PDB entry 9J8O | electron microscopy, 4.05 A resolution (low resolution: residue-level contacts below are approximate; hydrogen-bond / salt-bridge calls are withheld) | chains K and j of the 28 polymer chains in the assembly

Chain K:
Name: Barrier-to-autointegration factor
Organism: Homo sapiens
UniProt: O75531 (BAF_HUMAN); numbering as in UniProt (aligned over 1-89)
Amino-acid sequence (93 residues; row label = number of the first residue in the row; numbers below 1 keep their minus sign (Gly-3 is residue -3)):
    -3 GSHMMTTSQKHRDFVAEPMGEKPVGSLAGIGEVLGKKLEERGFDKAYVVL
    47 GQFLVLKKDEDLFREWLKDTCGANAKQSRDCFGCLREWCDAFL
Unresolved in the structure: -3 to 1
Construct notes: expression tag (-3 to 0)
Curated features (UniProtKB/Swiss-Prot):
  - modified residue: Met1 (N-acetylmethionine), Thr2 (Microbial infection: Phosphothreonine), Thr3 (Microbial infection: Phosphothreonine), Ser4 (Phosphoserine)
  - natural variant: Ala12 (A12T: In NGPS)
  - mutagenesis: Thr2 to Ser4 (95% nuclear localization. Loss of BAF phosphorylation and ability to suppress vaccinia virus DNA replication; 85% cytoplasmic localization), Thr2 to Thr3 (No effect on the initial rate of phosphorylation but a second slow phase of phosphorylation is absent), Ser4 (S4A: Delayed phosphorylation with a 10-fold decrease in the initial phosphorylation rate. 71% loss of binding to lamin A; S4D: 75% cytoplasmic localization ...), Lys6 (K6A: Complete loss of LEMD3/MAN1 and histone H1/H3 binding; K6E: Complete loss of dsDNA and LEMD3/MAN1 binding), Arg8 (R8A: Enhances histone H1/H3 binding; R8E: Complete loss of LEMD3/MAN1 binding), Asp9 (D9A: Reduces binding to dsDNA, LEMD3/MAN1 and histone H1/H3. Reduced interaction with PARP1), Pro14 (P14A: No effect on LEMD3/MAN1 and enhances histone H1/H3 binding), Lys18 (K18A: No effect on histone H1/H3 binding), Gly25 (G25E: Complete loss of dsDNA, EMD, histone H1/H3 and LEMD3/MAN1 binding; G25Q: Complete loss of EMD binding and reduces dsDNA binding), Ile26 (I26A: Reduces histone H1/H3 and LEMD3/MAN1 binding. Fails to promote HIV-1 genome integration; I26K: Fails to promote HIV-1 genome integration), Gly27 (G27E: Fails to bind dsDNA; G27Q: Reduces binding to dsDNA), Val29 (V29A: No effect on histone H1/H3 binding), 17 further mutagenesis entries in UniProt
What the authors report for this chain:
  - post-translational modification sites: Ser4 (citing earlier work)
  - mutagenesis - S4E: decreased binding to nucleosome
  - mutagenesis - S4E: decreased binding to Lamin-A/C

Chain j:
Molecule: 193-nt DNA strand
Organism: synthetic construct
Sequence (193 nucleotides; each row starts with the number of its first residue):
     2 ATCTATGAATTTCGCGACACAAGGCCTGGATGTATATATCTGACACGTGC
    52 CTGGAGACTAGGGAGTAATCCCCTTGGCGGTTAAAACGCGGGGGACAGCG
   102 CGTACGTGCGTTTAAGCGGTGCTAGAGCTGTCTACGACCAATTGAGCGGC
   152 CTCGGCACCGGATTCTCAGGCCTGGCTCGCGATAGGGTCCGAT
Unresolved in the structure: 2-7, 184-194

Interface between chain K and chain j:
Residue-residue contacts (15; chain K residue first):
  Ser4(K) with DA69(j); DT70(j)
  Gln5(K) with DT70(j)
  Lys6(K) with DA69(j); DT70(j)
  Ala24(K) with DA69(j)
  Gly25(K) with DA68(j); DA69(j)
  Ile26(K) with DA69(j)
  Gly27(K) with DA68(j)
  Glu28(K) with DA68(j)
  Val29(K) with DT67(j); DA68(j)
  Leu30(K) with DA68(j)
  Gln73(K) with DT67(j)

In short:
Chain K and chain j form an interface of 11 and 4 residues respectively. UniProt lists 29 mutagenesis sites on
chain K. From the paper: S4E of chain K reduces binding to nucleosome; a modification site at Ser4(K).
Here chain K is Barrier-to-autointegration factor (Homo sapiens) and chain j is a 193-nt DNA strand (synthetic
construct). Entry 9J8O (Cryo-EM structure of BAF-Lamin A/C IgF-H1-nucleosome complex) was determined by
electron microscopy (same publication as 9J8N).
